Entry 2QPE (X-ray diffraction, 2.90 A resolution); this record covers chains A and C of the 3 polymer chains in the assembly.

# Chain A
Molecule: Cytochrome c oxidase subunit 1
Organism: Thermus thermophilus
Notes: EC 1.9.3.1
Reference sequence: Q5SJ79 (COX1_THET8); residue numbers follow UniProt; this construct covers 2-562
Amino-acid sequence (568 residues; row label = number of the first residue in the row; numbers below 1 keep their minus sign (Met-5 is residue -5)):
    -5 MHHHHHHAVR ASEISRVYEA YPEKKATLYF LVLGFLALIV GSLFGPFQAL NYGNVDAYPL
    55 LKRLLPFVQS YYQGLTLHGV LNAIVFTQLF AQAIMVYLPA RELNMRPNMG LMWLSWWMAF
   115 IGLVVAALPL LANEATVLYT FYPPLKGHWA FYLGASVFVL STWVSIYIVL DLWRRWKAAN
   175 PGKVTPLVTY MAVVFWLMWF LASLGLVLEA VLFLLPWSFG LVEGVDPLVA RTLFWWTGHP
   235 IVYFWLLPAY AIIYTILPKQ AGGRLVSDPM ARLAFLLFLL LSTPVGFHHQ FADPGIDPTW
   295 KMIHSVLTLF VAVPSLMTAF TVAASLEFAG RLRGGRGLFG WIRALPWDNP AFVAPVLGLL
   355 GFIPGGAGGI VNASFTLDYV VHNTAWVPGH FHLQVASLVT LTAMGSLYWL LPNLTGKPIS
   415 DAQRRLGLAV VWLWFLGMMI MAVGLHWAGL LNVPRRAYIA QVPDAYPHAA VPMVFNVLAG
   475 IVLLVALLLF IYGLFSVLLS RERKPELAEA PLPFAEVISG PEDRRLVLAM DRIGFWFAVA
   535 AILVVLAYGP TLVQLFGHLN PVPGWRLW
Unresolved in the structure: -5 to 5
Sequence notes: expression tag (-5 to 1); engineered mutation Arg258 (Lys in Q5SJ79)
Ion coordination: heme Fe: His72, His386; Cu+: His233, His282, His283; heme-as Fe near His384 (its only coordinating residue here)
Small-molecule neighbours:
  - heme-as (HAS): Tyr133, Trp229, Val236, Tyr237, Trp239, Leu240, Tyr244, His282, His283, Thr302, Ala306, Ser309, Leu310, Thr312, Ala313, Val316, Ala317, Leu320, Trp335, Ile336, Trp341, Val350, Leu353, Leu354, Phe356, Ile357, Gly360, Gly363, Ile364, Asn366, Ala367, Asp372, His376, Asn377, Val381, His384, Phe385, Gln388, Val389, Val393, Arg449
  - heme (HEM): Leu32, Ser36, Gly39, Pro40, Gln42, Ala43, Tyr46, Tyr65, Leu69, His72, Gly73, Asn76, Ala77, Phe80, Leu132, Tyr133, Pro382, Phe385, His386, Val389, Ala390, Thr394, Trp428, Met432, Met435, Arg449, Arg450, Ala451, Leu477
UniProt features mapped onto this chain:
  - binding site (Fe(II)-heme a): His72, His386
  - binding site (Cu cation): His233, Tyr237, His282, His283
  - binding site (heme a3): His384
  - cross-link: His233 to Tyr237 (1'-histidyl-3'-tyrosine (His-Tyr))

# Chain C
Molecule: Cytochrome c oxidase polypeptide 2A
Organism: Thermus thermophilus
Notes: EC 1.9.3.1
Reference sequence: P82543 (COXA_THET8); residues 1-34 here = UniProt positions 1-34
Amino-acid sequence (34 residues; numbered 1 to 34; the number before each row is that of its first residue):
     1 MEEKPKGALA VILVLTLTIL VFWLGVYAVF FARG
Unresolved in the structure: 1
Small-molecule neighbours: heme-as (HAS): Val11, Leu15, Ile19
UniProt features mapped onto this chain:
  - modified residue: Met1 (N-formylmethionine)

# Chain A / chain C interface
Pairs across the interface (37; chain A residue first):
  Ala313(A) - Ile12(C)  hydrophobic
  Ala313(A) - Leu15(C)  hydrophobic
  Phe314(A) - Leu9(C)  hydrophobic
  Phe314(A) - Ile12(C)  hydrophobic
  Ala317(A) - Ala8(C)
  Ala317(A) - Val11(C)  hydrophobic
  Ala318(A) - Ala8(C)  hydrophobic
  Glu321(A) - Pro5(C)
  Glu321(A) - Lys6(C)
  Glu321(A) - Gly7(C)  hydrogen bond (side chain-backbone)
  Glu321(A) - Ala8(C)  hydrogen bond (side chain-backbone)
  Arg325(A) - Glu2(C)
  Arg325(A) - Lys6(C)
  Leu332(A) - Lys6(C)
  Leu332(A) - Gly7(C)
  Trp335(A) - Gly7(C)
  Ile357(A) - Leu15(C)  hydrophobic
  Ile357(A) - Thr18(C)
  Pro358(A) - Phe22(C)
  Ala361(A) - Thr18(C)
  Ala361(A) - Ile19(C)  hydrophobic
  Ala361(A) - Phe22(C)
  Gly362(A) - Phe22(C)
  Ile364(A) - Ile19(C)  hydrophobic
  Val365(A) - Phe22(C)
  Val365(A) - Trp23(C)  hydrophobic
  Ser368(A) - Trp23(C)  hydrogen bond
  Thr370(A) - Phe30(C)
  Leu371(A) - Trp23(C)
  Leu371(A) - Val26(C)  hydrophobic
  Leu371(A) - Tyr27(C)  hydrophobic
  Val374(A) - Val26(C)  hydrophobic
  Val374(A) - Phe30(C)  hydrophobic
  Val374(A) - Arg33(C)  hydrogen bond (backbone-side chain)
  Trp380(A) - Phe22(C)  hydrophobic
  Leu444(A) - Arg33(C)  hydrogen bond (backbone-side chain)
  Asn446(A) - Arg33(C)
Interface residues without a listed pair, chain A (25 interface residues in all): Leu310, Phe333, Tyr373, His440
Interface residues without a listed pair, chain C (19 interface residues in all): Ala10, Val29

# Overview
25 residues of chain A face 19 of chain C across their interface; the contacts include 5 hydrogen bonds. Polar
pairs include Glu321(A)-Gly7(C), Glu321(A)-Ala8(C) and Ser368(A)-Trp23(C). Heme-as is bound between chain A
and chain C. Bound to chain A: heme.
Here chain A is Cytochrome c oxidase subunit 1 and chain C is Cytochrome c oxidase polypeptide 2A, both from
Thermus thermophilus. Entry 2QPE (An unexpected outcome of surface-engineering an integral membrane protein:
Improved crystallization of cytochrome ba3 oxidase from ...) was determined by X-ray diffraction together with
2QPD from the same study.
